Entry 8EIB (X-ray diffraction, 3.76 A resolution); this record covers chains B and C of the 3 polymer chains in the assembly.

[Chain B]
Name: E3 ubiquitin-protein ligase Mdm2
From: Homo sapiens
Notes: EC 2.3.2.27; fragment: P53 binding domain
UniProtKB: Q00987 (MDM2_HUMAN); numbering as in UniProt (aligned over 17-111)
Sequence (95 residues; each row starts with the number of its first residue):
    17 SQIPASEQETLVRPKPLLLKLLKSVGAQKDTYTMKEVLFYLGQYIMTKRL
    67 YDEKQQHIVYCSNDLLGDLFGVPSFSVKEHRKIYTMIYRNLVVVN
Disordered / not traced: 17-24, 111

[Chain C]
Name: H329
Sequence (23 residues; row label = number of the first residue in the row; numbering starts at 0):
     0 XPMEQQAICFQAAWMCLADDWTX
Disordered / not traced: 0-6, 22
Modified residues: ACE (acetyl group) at position 0; NH2 (amino group) at position 22
Glycans and other covalent adducts: N,N'-(1,4-phenylene)diacetamide (WHL) linked to Cys8, Cys15
Residues lining bound ligands: N,N'-(1,4-phenylene)diacetamide (WHL): Ile7, Ala11, Ala12

[Chain B / chain C interface]
Contacting residue pairs (26):
  Thr26(B) with Trp20(C)
  Met50(B) with Trp20(C), hydrogen bond (backbone-side chain)
  Leu54(B) with Trp13(C), hydrogen bond (backbone-side chain); Leu16(C), hydrophobic
  Leu57(B) with Trp13(C), hydrophobic
  Gly58(B) with Trp13(C)
  Ile61(B) with Phe9(C), hydrophobic; Trp13(C), hydrophobic
  Met62(B) with Gln10(C)
  Tyr67(B) with Phe9(C), hydrophobic
  Gln72(B) with Ile7(C); Cys8(C), hydrogen bond (side chain-backbone); Phe9(C), hydrogen bond (side chain-backbone)
  Val75(B) with Phe9(C), hydrophobic
  Val93(B) with Phe9(C), hydrophobic; Ala12(C); Trp13(C), hydrophobic; Leu16(C)
  His96(B) with Cys15(C); Leu16(C); Asp19(C), salt bridge
  Ile99(B) with Leu16(C), hydrophobic
  Tyr100(B) with Leu16(C), hydrogen bond (side chain-backbone); Asp19(C); Trp20(C)
  Tyr104(B) with Trp20(C)
Also at the interface, not in a pair above, chain C (11 interface residues in all): Ala17

[Summary]
15 residues of chain B face 11 of chain C across their interface, with 5 hydrogen bonds and 1 salt bridge.
Among the polar pairs are His96(B)-Asp19(C), Met50(B)-Trp20(C) and Leu54(B)-Trp13(C). Covalently linked
N,N'-(1,4-phenylene)diacetamide: at Cys8(C).
Chain B is E3 ubiquitin-protein ligase Mdm2 (Homo sapiens) and chain C is H329; the structure, Crystal
structure of beta-catenin and the MDM2 p53-binding domain in complex with H329, a Helicon Polypeptide, was
determined by X-ray diffraction together with 8EHZ, 8EI0, 8EI1, 8EI2, 8EI3, 8EI5 and 6 further entries from
the same study.
